Entry 9J1P (electron microscopy, 2.99 A resolution); this record covers chains P and R of the 6 polymer chains in the assembly.

[Chain P]
Name: g1:Ox
Organism: synthetic construct
Sequence (49 residues; each row starts with the number of its first residue):
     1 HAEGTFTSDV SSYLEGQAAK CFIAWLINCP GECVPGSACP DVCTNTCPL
Disulfides: Cys21-Cys47, Cys29-Cys43, Cys33-Cys39

[Chain R]
Name: Glucagon-like peptide 1 receptor
Organism: Homo sapiens
UniProt: P43220 (GLP1R_HUMAN); numbering as in UniProt (aligned over 24-463)
Sequence (440 residues; each row starts with the number of its first residue):
    24 RPQGATVSLW ETVQKWREYR RQCQRSLTED PPPATDLFCN RTFDEYACWP DGEPGSFVNV
    84 SCPWYLPWAS SVPQGHVYRF CTAEGLWLQK DNSSLPWRDL SECEESKRGE RSSPEEQLLF
   144 LYIIYTVGYA LSFSALVIAS AILLGFRHLH CTRNYIHLNL FASFILRALS VFIKDAALKW
   204 MYSTAAQQHQ WDGLLSYQDS LSCRLVFLLM QYCVAANYYW LLVEGVYLYT LLAFSVLSEQ
   264 WIFRLYVSIG WGVPLLFVVP WGIVKYLYED EGCWTRNSNM NYWLIIRLPI LFAIGVNFLI
   324 FVRVICIVVS KLKANLMCKT DIKCRLAKST LTLIPLLGTH EVIFAFVMDE HARGTLRFIK
   384 LFTELSFTSF QGLMVAILYC FVNNEVQLEF RKSWERWRLE HLHIQRDSSM KPLKCPTSSL
   444 SSGATAGSSM YTATCQASCS
Unresolved in the structure: 24-28, 129-134, 424-463
Disulfides: Cys46-Cys71, Cys62-Cys104, Cys85-Cys126, Cys226-Cys296

[Interface between chain P and chain R]
Pairs across the interface - 64 pairs, chain P then chain R:
  His1(P) - Gln234(R)  hydrogen bond
  His1(P) - Val237(R)
  His1(P) - Tyr241(R)
  His1(P) - Trp306(R)
  His1(P) - Ile309(R)
  His1(P) - Arg310(R)
  His1(P) - Ile313(R)
  Ala2(P) - Glu387(R)
  Glu3(P) - Tyr152(R)  hydrogen bond
  Glu3(P) - Arg190(R)  salt bridge
  Glu3(P) - Val194(R)
  Gly4(P) - Met233(R)
  Gly4(P) - Asn300(R)
  Thr5(P) - Trp306(R)
  Thr5(P) - Asp372(R)  hydrogen bond
  Thr5(P) - Arg380(R)
  Thr5(P) - Leu384(R)
  Phe6(P) - Leu141(R)
  Phe6(P) - Leu144(R)  hydrophobic
  Phe6(P) - Tyr148(R)  hydrophobic
  Phe6(P) - Leu388(R)  hydrophobic
  Thr7(P) - Lys197(R)  hydrogen bond
  Thr7(P) - Leu201(R)
  Thr7(P) - Phe230(R)
  Thr7(P) - Thr298(R)
  Ser8(P) - Thr298(R)
  Ser8(P) - Asn300(R)
  Asp9(P) - Arg380(R)  salt bridge
  Asp9(P) - Leu384(R)
  Val10(P) - Leu141(R)  hydrophobic
  Val10(P) - Leu201(R)  hydrophobic
  Ser11(P) - Tyr205(R)  hydrogen bond
  Ser11(P) - Thr298(R)  hydrogen bond
  Ser11(P) - Arg299(R)  hydrogen bond
  Tyr13(P) - Glu138(R)  hydrogen bond
  Leu14(P) - Tyr205(R)  hydrophobic
  Glu15(P) - Ser31(R)
  Glu15(P) - Leu32(R)
  Glu15(P) - Tyr205(R)  hydrogen bond
  Glu15(P) - Arg299(R)  salt bridge
  Ala18(P) - Gln210(R)
  Lys20(P) - Trp91(R)
  Cys21(P) - Trp214(R)
  Phe22(P) - Leu32(R)  hydrophobic
  Phe22(P) - Thr35(R)
  Phe22(P) - Trp214(R)
  Ile23(P) - Tyr88(R)  hydrophobic
  Ile23(P) - Pro90(R)
  Trp25(P) - Trp214(R)  hydrophobic
  Leu26(P) - Trp39(R)
  Leu26(P) - Glu68(R)
  Leu26(P) - Tyr88(R)
  Ile27(P) - Tyr69(R)  hydrophobic
  Gly31(P) - Leu118(R)
  Glu32(P) - Leu118(R)
  Glu32(P) - Arg121(R)  salt bridge
  Glu32(P) - Leu123(R)
  Pro35(P) - Asp114(R)
  Ser37(P) - Trp120(R)
  Pro40(P) - Glu127(R)
  Asp41(P) - Glu127(R)  hydrogen bond (backbone-side chain)
  Asp41(P) - Glu128(R)
  Val42(P) - Trp91(R)  hydrophobic
  Pro48(P) - Thr207(R)
Interface residues without a listed pair, chain P (34 interface residues in all): Ser12, Ala19, Ala38, Cys39
Interface residues without a listed pair, chain R (56 interface residues in all): Thr29, Val30, Val36, Asp67, Leu89, Asp122, Ser124, Pro137, Tyr145, Gln221

[In short]
34 residues of chain P and 56 residues of chain R are in contact, with 10 hydrogen bonds and 4 salt bridges.
Polar contacts include Glu3(P)-Arg190(R), Asp9(P)-Arg380(R) and Glu15(P)-Arg299(R).
Here chain P is g1:Ox (synthetic construct) and chain R is Glucagon-like peptide 1 receptor (Homo sapiens).
Entry 9J1P (Cryo-EM structure of the g1:Ox-bound human GLP-1R-Gs complex) was determined by electron
microscopy.
